PDB entry 8ZDY | electron microscopy, 3.60 A resolution | chains F and L of the 10 polymer chains in the assembly

Chain F:
Molecule: a protein
Source organism: Selenomonas sp
Amino-acid sequence (335 residues; each row starts with the number of its first residue):
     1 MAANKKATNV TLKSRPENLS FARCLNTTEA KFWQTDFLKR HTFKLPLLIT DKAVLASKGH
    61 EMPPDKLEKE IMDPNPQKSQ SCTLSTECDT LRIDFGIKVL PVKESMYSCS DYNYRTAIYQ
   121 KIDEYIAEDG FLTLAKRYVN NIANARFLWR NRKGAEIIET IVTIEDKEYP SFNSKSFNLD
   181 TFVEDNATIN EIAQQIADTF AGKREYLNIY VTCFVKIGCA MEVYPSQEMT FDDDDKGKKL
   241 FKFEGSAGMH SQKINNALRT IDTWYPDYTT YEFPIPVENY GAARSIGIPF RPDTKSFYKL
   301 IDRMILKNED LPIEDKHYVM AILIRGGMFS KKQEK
Not modelled in the structure: 1-10, 52-78, 230-236, 331-335

Chain L:
Molecule: 69-nt RNA strand
Source organism: Selenomonas sp
Sequence (69 nucleotides; numbered 20 to 88; the number before each row is that of its first residue):
    20 GUUUAGAAGG AUUGCCGUCA GGAAAUUAGG UGCGCUUAGC AGUGUACCGC CGGAUAGGCG
    80 GUUUAGAAG
Not modelled in the structure: 20-21, 73, 81-88

Interface between chain F and chain L:
Pairs across the interface (25; chain F residue first):
  Ser-20(F) / U55(L)  sugar contact
  Phe-21(F) / U55(L)  hydrogen bond to the sugar
  Ala-22(F) / U55(L)  phosphate contact
  Arg-23(F) / U56(L)  salt bridge to the phosphate
  Arg-23(F) / A57(L)  salt bridge to the phosphate
  Tyr-107(F) / C54(L)  sugar contact
  Tyr-107(F) / U55(L)  hydrogen bond to the phosphate
  Trp-149(F) / G58(L)  base contact
  Arg-150(F) / G63(L)  salt bridge to the phosphate
  Gln-227(F) / C59(L)  hydrogen bond to the sugar
  Gln-227(F) / A60(L)  sugar contact
  His-250(F) / C59(L)  salt bridge to the phosphate
  Gln-252(F) / A57(L)  sugar contact
  Gln-252(F) / G58(L)  sugar contact
  Gln-252(F) / C59(L)  phosphate contact
  Lys-253(F) / G58(L)  hydrogen bond to the base
  Lys-253(F) / C59(L)  phosphate contact
  Asn-255(F) / A57(L)  hydrogen bond to the phosphate
  Asn-256(F) / G58(L)  hydrogen bond to the phosphate
  Arg-259(F) / G58(L)  salt bridge to the phosphate
  Arg-284(F) / G58(L)  salt bridge to the phosphate
  Arg-325(F) / U56(L)  hydrogen bond to the sugar
  Gly-326(F) / U55(L)  sugar contact
  Gly-326(F) / U56(L)  sugar contact
  Gly-327(F) / U55(L)  hydrogen bond to the base
Interface residues without a listed pair, chain F (21 interface residues in all): Met-229, Lys-238, Ser-285
Interface residues without a listed pair, chain L (9 interface residues in all): U62

In short:
Chain F and chain L form an interface of 21 and 9 residues respectively; the contacts include 8 hydrogen bonds
and 6 salt bridges. Among the polar pairs are Lys-253(F)/G58(L), Gly-327(F)/U55(L) and Phe-21(F)/U55(L).
Here chain F is a protein and chain L is a 69-nt RNA strand, both from Selenomonas sp. Entry 8ZDY (Cryo-EM
structure of Cas8-HNH system at target free state) was determined by electron microscopy (same publication as
8Z0K, 8Z0L and 8ZNR).
